5IZH - chain A; structure by X-ray diffraction, 1.85 A resolution.

Chain A:
Name: RNA-directed RNA polymerase L
Organism: Lassa mammarenavirus
Notes: EC 2.7.7.48
UniProt: Q6GWS6 (Q6GWS6_9VIRU); residue numbers follow UniProt; this construct covers 1-170
Sequence (171 residues; row label = number of the first residue in the row; numbering starts at 0):
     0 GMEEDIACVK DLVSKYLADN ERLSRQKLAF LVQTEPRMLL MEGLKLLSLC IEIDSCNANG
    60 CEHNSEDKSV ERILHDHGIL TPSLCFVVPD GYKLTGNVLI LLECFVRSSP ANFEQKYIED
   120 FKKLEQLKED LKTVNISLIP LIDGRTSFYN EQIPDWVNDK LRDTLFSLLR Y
Differences from the reference sequence: expression tag (0)
Swiss-Prot annotation at these positions:
  - active site: K115
  - binding site (Mn(2+)): E51, D89, E102
From the paper describing this entry:
  - mutagenesis - E51H, K115R, K122R: unchanged catalytic activity
  - mutagenesis - D66A, D66E, D66N: increased catalytic activity
  - mutagenesis - E51D, D89E: decreased catalytic activity
  - mutagenesis - E102A: abolished catalytic activity
  - contacts within the chain: K115-D119 (hydrogen bond), D119-K122 (hydrogen bond)
  - catalytic residues: K115 (proposed by the authors, not directly observed)
  - mutagenesis - E51A, E102A: decreased stability in response to metal ions and DPBA
  - mutagenesis - D89A: abolished stability in response to metal ions and DPBA
  - mutagenesis - D66A, K115A: unchanged stability in response to ion

In short:
Curated annotation (UniProt) lists active-site residue K115 and 3 Mn2+-binding residues. From the paper: the
catalytic residue K115; D66A, D66E and D66N increase catalytic activity; 12 substitutions were tested in all.
Chain A is RNA-directed RNA polymerase L (Lassa mammarenavirus); the structure, Lassa virus L protein
cap-snatching endonuclease. apo form, was determined by X-ray diffraction (same publication as 5IZE, 5J1N and
5J1P).
